2JBL - chains C and M of the 4 polymer chains in the assembly; structure by X-ray diffraction, 2.40 A resolution.

== Chain C ==
Protein: Photosynthetic reaction center cytochrome C subunit
Organism: Blastochloris viridis
Reference sequence: P07173 (CYCR_RHOVI); residues -19 to 336 here correspond to UniProt positions 1-356 (UniProt number = residue number + 20)
Chain sequence (356 residues; each row starts with the number of its first residue; numbers below 1 keep their minus sign (Met-19 is residue -19)):
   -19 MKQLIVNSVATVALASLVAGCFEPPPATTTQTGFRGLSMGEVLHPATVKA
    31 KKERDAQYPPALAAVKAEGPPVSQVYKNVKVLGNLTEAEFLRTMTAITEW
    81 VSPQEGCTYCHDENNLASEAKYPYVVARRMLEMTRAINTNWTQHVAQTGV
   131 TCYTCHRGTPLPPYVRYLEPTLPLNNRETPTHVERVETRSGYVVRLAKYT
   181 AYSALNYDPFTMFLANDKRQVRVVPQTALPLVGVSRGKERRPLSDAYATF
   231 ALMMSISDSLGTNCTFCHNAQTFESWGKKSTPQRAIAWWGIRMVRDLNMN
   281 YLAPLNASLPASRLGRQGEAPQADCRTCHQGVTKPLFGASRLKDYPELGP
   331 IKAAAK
Not modelled in the structure: -19 to 0, 333-336
Glycans and other covalent adducts: heme c (HEC) linked to Cys87, Cys90, Cys132, Cys135, Cys244, Cys247, Cys305, Cys308
Bound ions: heme c Fe (4 sites), coordinated by Met74, His91, Met110, His124, His136, Met233, His248, His309
Residues lining bound ligands:
  - heme c (HEC), molecule 1: Tyr56, Lys57, Asn58, Val59, Lys60, Val61, Leu62, Phe70, Leu71, Met74, Thr75, Ile77, Thr78, Ser82, Gly86, His91, Leu96, Ala97, Pro103, Tyr104, Ala107, Arg108, Leu111
  - heme c (HEC), molecule 2: Ile77, Val81, Tyr89, Tyr102, Pro103, Val106, Ala107, Met110, Leu111, Met113, Thr114, Ile117, Val130, Thr131, His136, Pro140, Leu141, Pro142, Val145, Leu277, Leu282, Leu289, Arg293, Pro301, Gln302, Thr307, Leu328
  - heme c (HEC), molecule 3: Ile117, His124, Val125, Ala126, Thr128, Gly129, Val130, Thr134, Leu194, Ile236, Leu240, Phe246, Gln263, Ile266, Ala267, Gly270, Ile271, Met273, Val274, Leu277, Asp304, His309, Thr313, Lys314, Pro315, Gly318
  - heme c (HEC), molecule 4: Gln200, Val201, Arg202, Val203, Val204, Gln206, Thr229, Phe230, Met233, Met234, Ile236, Ser237, Leu240, Thr242, Asn243, Phe246, His248, Phe253, Glu254, Trp256, Gln263, Arg264, Ala267, Trp268, Ile271, Arg272
Curated features (UniProtKB/Swiss-Prot):
  - binding site (heme): Met74, Cys87, Cys90, His91, Met110, His124, Cys132, Cys135, His136, Met233, Cys244, Cys247, His248, Cys305, Cys308, His309
  - site: Cys1 (Not N-palmitoylated)
  - lipidation: Cys1 (S-diacylglycerol cysteine)

== Chain M ==
Protein: Reaction center protein M chain
Organism: Blastochloris viridis
Reference sequence: P06010 (RCEM_RHOVI); numbering as in UniProt (aligned over 1-323)
Chain sequence (323 residues; numbered 1 to 323; the number before each row is that of its first residue):
     1 ADYQTIYTQIQARGPHITVSGEWGDNDRVGKPFYSYWLGKIGDAQIGPIY
    51 LGASGIAAFAFGSTAILIILFNMAAEVHFDPLQFFRQFFWLGLYPPKAQY
   101 GMGIPPLHDGGWWLMAGLFMTLSLGSWWIRVYSRARALGLGTHIAWNFAA
   151 AIFFVLCIGCIHPTLVGSWSEGVPFGIWPHIDWLTAFSIRYGNFYYCPWH
   201 GFSIGFAYGCGLLFAAHGATILAVARFGGDREIEQITDRGTAVERAALFW
   251 RWTIGFNATIESVHRWGWFFSLMVMVSASVGILLTGTFVDNWYLWCVKHG
   301 AAPDYPAYLPATPDPASLPGAPK
Bound ions: bacteriochlorophyll b Mg site 1 near His180 (its only coordinating residue here); bacteriochlorophyll b Mg site 2 near His200 (its only coordinating residue here); Fe ion: His217, Glu232, His264 (shared with 2 residues of chain L)
Residues lining bound ligands:
  - bacteriochlorophyll b (BCB), molecule 1: Ile46, Met120, Phe154, Val155, Ile158, Val173, Ile177, Trp178, His180, Ile181, Trp183, Leu184
  - bacteriochlorophyll b (BCB), molecule 2: Gly62, Ala65, Ile66, Ile69, Met120, Leu124, Phe148, Ala151, Ile152, Phe154, Val155, Ile158, Trp183, Leu184, Thr185, Phe187, Ser188, Asn193, Phe194, Tyr195, Cys197, His200, Ser203, Ile204, Ala207, Tyr208, Val274, Met275, Ala278, Gly281, Ile282
  - bacteriochlorophyll b (BCB), molecule 3: Leu184, Tyr195, Tyr208
  - bacteriochlorophyll b (BCB), molecule 4: Tyr195, His200, Gly201, Ile204, Gly205, Tyr208, Gly209, Leu212, Phe270
  - bacteriopheophytin b (BPB), molecule 1: Ala58, Phe59, Gly62, Ser63, Ile66, Ser123, Leu124, Trp127, Val131, Ile144, Asn147, Phe148, Ala151, Ser271, Val274, Met275
  - bacteriopheophytin b (BPB), molecule 2: Tyr208, Gly211, Leu212, Ala215, Ala216, Trp250, Thr253, Ile254
  - menaquinone-7 (MQ7): Leu212, Leu213, Ala216, His217, Thr220, Val243, Ala246, Ala247, Trp250, Ile254, Phe256, Asn257, Ala258, Thr259, Ile260, Val263, Trp266, Phe270
  - 15-cis-1,2-dihydroneurosporene (NS5): Ile66, Ile69, Leu70, Phe88, Trp113, Leu114, Gly117, Leu118, Met120, Thr121, Val155, Leu156, Ile158, Gly159, Cys160, Trp169, Val173, Pro174, Phe175, Gly176, Ile177, His180

== Chain C / chain M interface ==
Pairs across the interface (120):
  Gln11(C) - Tyr308(M)
  Thr12(C) - Tyr308(M)
  Thr12(C) - Leu309(M)
  Gly13(C) - Tyr308(M)
  Phe14(C) - Tyr305(M)  hydrophobic
  Phe14(C) - Pro306(M)
  Phe14(C) - Tyr308(M)
  Leu17(C) - Tyr305(M)
  Val163(C) - Gln83(M)
  Val163(C) - Arg86(M)
  Arg169(C) - His78(M)  hydrogen bond
  Ser170(C) - Val77(M)
  Ser170(C) - Asp80(M)
  Ser170(C) - Gln83(M)
  Ser170(C) - Gln87(M)  hydrogen bond (backbone-side chain)
  Val173(C) - Glu76(M)
  Val173(C) - Gln87(M)
  Val173(C) - Trp90(M)  hydrophobic
  Val173(C) - Leu91(M)  hydrophobic
  Val174(C) - Arg86(M)
  Val174(C) - Gln87(M)
  Tyr182(C) - Trp90(M)  hydrogen bond (backbone-side chain)
  Ser183(C) - Trp90(M)
  Ala184(C) - Trp90(M)
  Ala184(C) - Tyr94(M)  hydrogen bond (backbone-side chain)
  Ala184(C) - Trp178(M)  hydrophobic
  Ala184(C) - Asp182(M)
  Leu185(C) - Asp182(M)  hydrogen bond (backbone-side chain)
  Asn186(C) - Glu76(M)
  Asn186(C) - Tyr94(M)
  Asn186(C) - Lys97(M)  hydrogen bond
  Tyr187(C) - Lys97(M)
  Arg202(C) - Asp314(M)  salt bridge
  Arg202(C) - Ala316(M)
  Val203(C) - Arg190(M)
  Val204(C) - Ile189(M)
  Val204(C) - Asn291(M)
  Pro205(C) - Arg190(M)
  Pro205(C) - Asp290(M)
  Pro205(C) - Asn291(M)  hydrogen bond (backbone-side chain)
  Pro205(C) - Leu294(M)
  Gln206(C) - Leu294(M)
  Thr207(C) - Asp290(M)
  Thr207(C) - Asn291(M)
  Thr207(C) - Leu294(M)
  Ala208(C) - Val289(M)
  Ala208(C) - Asp290(M)  hydrogen bond (backbone-backbone)
  Ala208(C) - Asn291(M)  hydrogen bond (backbone-backbone)
  Ala208(C) - Leu294(M)
  Ala208(C) - Trp295(M)  hydrophobic
  Leu209(C) - Phe288(M)
  Leu209(C) - Asp290(M)
  Pro210(C) - Gly286(M)
  Pro210(C) - Thr287(M)
  Pro210(C) - Phe288(M)
  Pro210(C) - Val289(M)
  Pro210(C) - Asp290(M)
  Ser215(C) - Val166(M)
  Arg216(C) - Leu165(M)
  Arg216(C) - Val166(M)
  Arg216(C) - Gly286(M)  hydrogen bond (side chain-backbone)
  Arg216(C) - Thr287(M)  hydrogen bond (side chain-backbone)
  Gly217(C) - Gln99(M)  hydrogen bond (backbone-side chain)
  Gly217(C) - Val166(M)  hydrogen bond (backbone-backbone)
  Gly217(C) - Gly167(M)
  Lys218(C) - Gln99(M)
  Lys218(C) - Tyr100(M)
  Arg220(C) - Gln99(M)  hydrogen bond (backbone-side chain)
  Arg220(C) - Val166(M)
  Arg220(C) - Glu171(M)  salt bridge
  Arg220(C) - Arg190(M)
  Arg220(C) - Tyr191(M)  hydrogen bond
  Arg221(C) - Gln99(M)
  Pro222(C) - Lys97(M)
  Pro222(C) - Gln99(M)
  Pro222(C) - Ser170(M)
  Leu223(C) - Ser170(M)  hydrogen bond (backbone-side chain)
  Leu223(C) - Glu171(M)
  Leu223(C) - Trp183(M)
  Leu223(C) - Phe187(M)  hydrophobic
  Leu223(C) - Arg190(M)
  Ser224(C) - Lys97(M)  hydrogen bond (side chain-backbone)
  Ala226(C) - Ala186(M)
  Tyr227(C) - Pro174(M)
  Tyr227(C) - Trp183(M)
  Tyr227(C) - Ala186(M)  hydrophobic
  Phe230(C) - Thr185(M)
  Ala250(C) - Asn193(M)
  Gln251(C) - Asn193(M)  hydrogen bond (backbone-side chain)
  Gln251(C) - Tyr196(M)  hydrogen bond
  Gln251(C) - Tyr293(M)
  Gln251(C) - Pro303(M)  hydrogen bond (side chain-backbone)
  Gln251(C) - Tyr305(M)
  Thr252(C) - Tyr293(M)
  Glu254(C) - Asn291(M)  hydrogen bond
  Glu254(C) - Tyr293(M)
  Trp256(C) - Thr312(M)
  Trp256(C) - Pro313(M)
  Trp256(C) - Asp314(M)
  Trp256(C) - Pro315(M)
  Gly257(C) - Ala311(M)
  Gly257(C) - Thr312(M)  hydrogen bond (backbone-backbone)
  Lys258(C) - Asp304(M)  salt bridge
  Lys258(C) - Tyr305(M)  hydrogen bond (side chain-backbone)
  Lys258(C) - Ala307(M)
  Lys259(C) - Tyr293(M)
  Lys259(C) - Asp304(M)  salt bridge
  Ser260(C) - Thr312(M)
  Thr261(C) - Leu309(M)
  Thr261(C) - Thr312(M)  hydrogen bond (backbone-side chain)
  Pro262(C) - Leu309(M)
  Pro262(C) - Pro310(M)  hydrophobic
  Pro262(C) - Thr312(M)
  Ala265(C) - Thr312(M)
  Trp268(C) - Pro315(M)  hydrophobic
  Trp268(C) - Ala316(M)  hydrophobic
  Trp268(C) - Pro322(M)
  Trp269(C) - Pro315(M)
  Trp269(C) - Pro322(M)
  Arg272(C) - Lys323(M)  hydrogen bond (side chain-backbone)
Other interface residues (no listed pair), chain C (59 interface residues in all): Gly171, Ala177, Leu211, Asn249, Phe253, Ser255, Gln263
Other interface residues (no listed pair), chain M (62 interface residues in all): Ala98, Gly101, Gly172, Pro179, Gly192, Lys298, Ala321

== Summary ==
59 residues of chain C and 62 residues of chain M are in contact; the contacts include 25 hydrogen bonds and 4
salt bridges. Polar contacts include Arg202(C)-Asp314(M), Arg220(C)-Glu171(M) and Lys258(C)-Asp304(M). Ligands
of chain M: 4 copies of bacteriochlorophyll b, bacteriopheophytin b, menaquinone-7 and
15-cis-1,2-dihydroneurosporene.
Here chain C is Photosynthetic reaction center cytochrome C subunit and chain M is Reaction center protein M
chain, both from Blastochloris viridis. Entry 2JBL (Photosynthetic reaction center from blastochloris viridis)
was determined by X-ray diffraction, deposited together with 2IBZ.
